7Q4P - chains A and B of the 8 polymer chains in the assembly; structure by electron microscopy, 2.15 A resolution.

[Chain A]
Protein: Splicing factor 3B subunit 1
From: Homo sapiens
Reference sequence: O75533 (SF3B1_HUMAN); residue numbers follow UniProt; this construct covers 1-1304
Chain sequence (1304 residues; each row starts with the number of its first residue):
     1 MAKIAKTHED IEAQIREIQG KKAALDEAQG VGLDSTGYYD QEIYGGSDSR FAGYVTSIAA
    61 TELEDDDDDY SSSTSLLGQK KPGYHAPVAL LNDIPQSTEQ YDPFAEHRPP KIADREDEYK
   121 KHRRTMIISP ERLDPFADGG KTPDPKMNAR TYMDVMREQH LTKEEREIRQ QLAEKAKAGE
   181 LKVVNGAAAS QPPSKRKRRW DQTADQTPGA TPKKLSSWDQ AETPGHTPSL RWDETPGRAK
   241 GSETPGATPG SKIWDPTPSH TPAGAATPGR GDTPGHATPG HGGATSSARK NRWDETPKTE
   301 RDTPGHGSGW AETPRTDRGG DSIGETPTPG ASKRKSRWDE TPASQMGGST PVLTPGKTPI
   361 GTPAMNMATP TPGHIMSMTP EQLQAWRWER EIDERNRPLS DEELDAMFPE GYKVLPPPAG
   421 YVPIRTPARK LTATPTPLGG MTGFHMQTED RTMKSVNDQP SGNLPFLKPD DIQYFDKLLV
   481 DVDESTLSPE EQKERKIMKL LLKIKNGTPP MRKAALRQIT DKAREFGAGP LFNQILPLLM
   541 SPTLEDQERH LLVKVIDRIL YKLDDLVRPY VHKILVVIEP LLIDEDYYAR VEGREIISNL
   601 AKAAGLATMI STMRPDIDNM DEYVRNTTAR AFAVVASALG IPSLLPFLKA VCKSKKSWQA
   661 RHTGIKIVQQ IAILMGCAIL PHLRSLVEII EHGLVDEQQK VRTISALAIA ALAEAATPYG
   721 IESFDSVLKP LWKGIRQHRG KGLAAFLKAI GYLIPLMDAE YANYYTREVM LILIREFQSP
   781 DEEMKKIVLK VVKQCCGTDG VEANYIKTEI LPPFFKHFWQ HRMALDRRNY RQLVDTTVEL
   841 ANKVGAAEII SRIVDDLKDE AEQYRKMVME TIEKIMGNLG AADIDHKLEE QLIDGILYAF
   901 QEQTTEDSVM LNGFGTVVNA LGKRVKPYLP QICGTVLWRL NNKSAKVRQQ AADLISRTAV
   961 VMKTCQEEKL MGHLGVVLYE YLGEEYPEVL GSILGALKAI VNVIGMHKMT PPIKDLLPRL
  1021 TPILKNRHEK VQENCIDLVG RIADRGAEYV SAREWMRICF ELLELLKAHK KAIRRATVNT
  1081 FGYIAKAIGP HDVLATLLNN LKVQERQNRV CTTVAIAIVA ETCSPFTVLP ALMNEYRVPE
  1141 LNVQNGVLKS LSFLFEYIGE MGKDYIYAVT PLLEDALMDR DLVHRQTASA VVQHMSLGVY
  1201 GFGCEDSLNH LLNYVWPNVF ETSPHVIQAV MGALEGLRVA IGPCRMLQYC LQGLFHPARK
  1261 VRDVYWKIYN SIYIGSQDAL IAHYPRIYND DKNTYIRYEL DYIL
Disordered / not traced: 1-1050
UniProt features mapped onto this chain:
  - region: G529 to R568 (Interaction with SF3B14), Q547 to H550 (Interaction with PHF5A), E1156, Y1157 (Interaction with PHF5A)
  - site: P469 (Interaction with RNA), Y587 (Interaction with RNA), E592 (Interaction with PHF5A), K602 (Interaction with SF3B3), C677 (Interaction with SF3B3), C1035 (Interaction with RNA), Y1049 (Interaction with RNA), L1141 (Interaction with RNA), E1205 (Interaction with SF3B3)
  - modified residue: T125 (Phosphothreonine), S129 (Phosphoserine), K141 (N6-acetyllysine), T142 (Phosphothreonine), R157 (Citrulline), S194 (Phosphoserine), T203 (Phosphothreonine), T207 (Phosphothreonine), T211 (Phosphothreonine), K214 (N6-acetyllysine), T223 (Phosphothreonine), T227 (Phosphothreonine), S229 (Phosphoserine), T235 (Phosphothreonine), T244 (Phosphothreonine), T248 (Phosphothreonine), T257 (Phosphothreonine), T261 (Phosphothreonine), T267 (Phosphothreonine), T273 (Phosphothreonine) and 22 more in UniProt
  - cross-link (Glycyl lysine isopeptide (Lys-Gly)): K214 (interchain with G-Cter in SUMO2), K413 (interchain with G-Cter in SUMO1), K430 (interchain with G-Cter in SUMO2)
  - mutagenesis: W200 (W200A: Abolishes interaction with RBM39; when associated with A-218; A-232; A-254; A-293; A-310 and A-338), W218 (W218A: Abolishes interaction with RBM39; when associated with A-200; A-232; A-254; A-293; A-310 and A-338), T223 (T223A: No effect on interaction with PPP1R8), T227 (T227A: No effect on interaction with PPP1R8), W232 (W232A: Abolishes interaction with RBM39; when associated with A-200; A-218; A-254; A-293; A-310 and A-338), T235 (T235A: No effect on interaction with PPP1R8), T244 (T244A: Slight inhibition of interaction with PPP1R8), T248 (T248A: Slight inhibition of interaction with PPP1R8), W254 (W254A: Abolishes interaction with RBM39; when associated with A-200; A-218; A-232; A-293; A-310 and A-338), T257 (T257A: No effect on interaction with PPP1R8), T261 (T261A: Slight inhibition of interaction with PPP1R8), T267 (T267A: No effect on interaction with PPP1R8), 9 further mutagenesis entries in UniProt

[Chain B]
Protein: Splicing factor 3B subunit 2
From: Homo sapiens
Reference sequence: Q13435 (SF3B2_HUMAN); residues 1-895 here = UniProt positions 1-895
Chain sequence (895 residues; each row starts with the number of its first residue):
     1 MATEHPEPPK AELQLPPPPP PGHYGAWAAQ ELQAKLAEIG APIQGNREEL VERLQSYTRQ
    61 TGIVLNRPVL RGEDGDKAAP PPMSAQLPGI PMPPPPLGLP PLQPPPPPPP PPPGLGLGFP
   121 MAHPPNLGPP PPLRVGEPVA LSEEERLKLA QQQAALLMQQ EERAKQQGDH SLKEHELLEQ
   181 QKRAAVLLEQ ERQQEIAKMG TPVPRPPQDM GQIGVRTPLG PRVAAPVGPV GPTPTVLPMG
   241 APVPRPRGPP PPPGDENREM DDPSVGPKIP QALEKILQLK ESRQEEMNSQ QEEEEMETDA
   301 RSSLGQSASE TEEDTVSVSK KEKNRKRRNR KKKKKPQRVR GVSSESSGDR EKDSTRSRGS
   361 DSPAADVEIE YVTEEPEIYE PNFIFFKRIF EAFKLTDDVK KEKEKEPEKL DKLENSAAPK
   421 KKGFEEEHKD SDDDSSDDEQ EKKPEAPKLS KKKLRRMNRF TVAELKQLVA RPDVVEMHDV
   481 TAQDPKLLVH LKATRNSVPV PRHWCFKRKY LQGKRGIEKP PFELPDFIKR TGIQEMREAL
   541 QEKEEQKTMK SKMREKVRPK MGKIDIDYQK LHDAFFKWQT KPKLTIHGDL YYEGKEFETR
   601 LKEKKPGDLS DELRISLGMP VGPNAHKVPP PWLIAMQRYG PPPSYPNLKI PGLNSPIPES
   661 CSFGYHAGGW GKPPVDETGK PLYGDVFGTN AAEFQTKTEE EEIDRTPWGE LEPSDEESSE
   721 EEEEEESDED KPDETGFITP ADSGLITPGG FSSVPAGMET PELIELRKKK IEEAMDGSET
   781 PQLFTVLPEK RTATVGGAMM GSTHIYDMST VMSRKGPAPE LQGVEVALAP EELELDPMAM
   841 TQKYEEHVRE QQAQVEKEDF SDMVAEHAAK QKQKKRKAQP QDSRGGSKKY KEFKF
Disordered / not traced: 1-457, 535-566, 598-703, 713-895
UniProt features mapped onto this chain:
  - modified residue: R222 (Omega-N-methylarginine), R245 (Omega-N-methylarginine), R247 (Omega-N-methylarginine), K275 (N6-acetyllysine), S289 (Phosphoserine), T298 (Phosphothreonine), S307 (Phosphoserine), S309 (Phosphoserine), T311 (Phosphothreonine), S317 (Phosphoserine), S360 (Phosphoserine), S362 (Phosphoserine), S431 (Phosphoserine), S435 (Phosphoserine), S436 (Phosphoserine), R508 (Omega-N-methylarginine), R515 (Omega-N-methylarginine), T780 (Phosphothreonine), S861 (Phosphoserine)
  - cross-link (Glycyl lysine isopeptide (Lys-Gly)): K10 (interchain with G-Cter in SUMO2), K280 (interchain with G-Cter in SUMO2), K400 (interchain with G-Cter in SUMO2), K412 (interchain with G-Cter in SUMO2), K492 (interchain with G-Cter in SUMO2), K543 (interchain with G-Cter in SUMO2), K770 (interchain with G-Cter in SUMO2), K790 (interchain with G-Cter in SUMO2), K843 (interchain with G-Cter in SUMO2), K857 (interchain with G-Cter in SUMO2)
  - natural variant: Q103 to F895 (deletion: In CFM1), R638 to F895 (deletion: In CFM1)
  - mutagenesis: R471 (R471K: Does not affect methylation by PRMT9), R495 (R495K: Does not affect methylation by PRMT9), R502 (R502K: Does not affect methylation by PRMT9), F506 (F506A: Does not affect methylation by PRMT9; when associated with A-510), K507 (K507A: Moderately diminished formation of omega-N monomethylarginine but greatly reduced formation of symmetrical dimethylarginine; when associated with A-509 ...), R508 (R508K: Abolishes interaction with SMN1; Abolishes methylation by PRMT9. Abolishes formation of omega-N monomethylarginine and formation of symmetrical dimethylarginine; when associated with R-507 ...), K509 (K509A: Moderately diminished formation of omega-N monomethylarginine but greatly reduced formation of symmetrical dimethylarginine; when associated with A-507 ...), Y510 (Y510A: Does not affect methylation by PRMT9; when associated with A-506), R515 (R515K: Does not affect methylation by PRMT9), R530 (R530K: Does not affect methylation by PRMT9), R537 (R537K: Does not affect methylation by PRMT9)

[How chain A and chain B interact]
Contacting residue pairs (115):
  P1090(A) - Y568(B)
  H1091(A) - Y568(B)
  F1126(A) - Y568(B)
  F1126(A) - L571(B)
  F1126(A) - H572(B)
  F1126(A) - F575(B)  hydrophobic
  F1126(A) - F576(B)  hydrophobic
  T1127(A) - Y568(B)
  T1127(A) - L571(B)
  L1129(A) - F575(B)  hydrophobic
  P1130(A) - I533(B)
  P1130(A) - L571(B)  hydrophobic
  P1130(A) - F575(B)  hydrophobic
  A1131(A) - I533(B)
  M1133(A) - L524(B)
  N1134(A) - L524(B)
  N1134(A) - I533(B)
  N1134(A) - Q534(B)
  Y1136(A) - F522(B)  hydrophobic
  R1137(A) - P521(B)
  R1137(A) - F522(B)  hydrogen bond (side chain-backbone)
  R1137(A) - L524(B)
  R1137(A) - Q534(B)
  D1164(A) - F576(B)
  D1164(A) - Q579(B)  hydrogen bond (backbone-side chain)
  Y1165(A) - F575(B)  hydrophobic
  Y1165(A) - F576(B)
  Y1167(A) - K581(B)
  Y1167(A) - P582(B)
  A1168(A) - F575(B)  hydrophobic
  A1168(A) - Q579(B)
  P1171(A) - F522(B)
  L1172(A) - F522(B)  hydrophobic
  D1175(A) - K519(B)  salt bridge
  D1175(A) - F522(B)
  L1177(A) - L511(B)
  M1178(A) - L511(B)
  M1178(A) - K514(B)  hydrogen bond (backbone-side chain)
  M1178(A) - Y591(B)  hydrophobic
  M1178(A) - E596(B)
  D1179(A) - L511(B)
  R1180(A) - L511(B)
  R1180(A) - Q512(B)
  R1180(A) - K514(B)  hydrogen bond (side chain-backbone)
  L1182(A) - Q512(B)
  R1185(A) - Y510(B)
  R1185(A) - L511(B)
  R1185(A) - Q512(B)
  D1206(A) - K581(B)  salt bridge
  D1206(A) - L584(B)
  S1207(A) - L584(B)
  N1209(A) - H587(B)
  H1210(A) - L584(B)
  H1210(A) - T585(B)  hydrogen bond (side chain-backbone)
  N1213(A) - T585(B)
  N1213(A) - I586(B)  hydrogen bond (side chain-backbone)
  N1213(A) - G588(B)
  N1213(A) - D589(B)  hydrogen bond (side chain-backbone)
  N1213(A) - L590(B)
  N1213(A) - Y591(B)  hydrogen bond (backbone-backbone)
  Y1214(A) - Y591(B)  hydrophobic
  W1216(A) - P501(B)
  P1217(A) - P501(B)  hydrophobic
  P1217(A) - H503(B)  hydrogen bond (backbone-side chain)
  P1217(A) - Y510(B)
  P1217(A) - Y591(B)
  N1218(A) - Y510(B)
  F1220(A) - V500(B)  hydrophobic
  F1220(A) - P501(B)
  F1220(A) - H503(B)
  F1220(A) - W504(B)  hydrophobic
  T1222(A) - K509(B)
  R1245(A) - H587(B)  hydrogen bond
  Q1248(A) - N496(B)
  Q1248(A) - S497(B)
  Q1248(A) - V498(B)  hydrogen bond (backbone-backbone)
  Q1248(A) - H587(B)  hydrogen bond
  Y1249(A) - V498(B)  hydrophobic
  Y1249(A) - H587(B)
  Y1249(A) - G588(B)  hydrogen bond (side chain-backbone)
  Y1249(A) - L590(B)  hydrophobic
  L1251(A) - L491(B)
  Q1252(A) - L488(B)
  Q1252(A) - L491(B)
  Q1252(A) - K492(B)
  Q1252(A) - S497(B)  hydrogen bond
  Q1252(A) - V498(B)
  Q1252(A) - P499(B)
  Q1252(A) - V500(B)
  G1253(A) - V500(B)
  F1255(A) - A482(B)
  F1255(A) - L487(B)  hydrophobic
  F1255(A) - L488(B)
  F1255(A) - L491(B)  hydrophobic
  H1256(A) - L488(B)
  H1256(A) - V500(B)
  H1256(A) - W504(B)
  P1257(A) - H478(B)
  P1257(A) - T481(B)
  P1257(A) - A482(B)
  P1257(A) - L488(B)
  A1258(A) - W504(B)  hydrophobic
  R1259(A) - Q483(B)
  K1260(A) - W504(B)  hydrogen bond (side chain-backbone)
  V1261(A) - V500(B)  hydrophobic
  V1261(A) - W504(B)  hydrophobic
  R1262(A) - Q483(B)
  Y1265(A) - V500(B)
  Y1265(A) - P501(B)
  P1285(A) - L491(B)  hydrophobic
  P1285(A) - T494(B)
  R1286(A) - H490(B)  hydrogen bond (backbone-side chain)
  I1287(A) - L487(B)  hydrophobic
  Y1288(A) - H490(B)
  D1290(A) - K486(B)  salt bridge
Also at the interface, not in a pair above, chain A (58 interface residues in all): G1089, T1170, E1221
Also at the interface, not in a pair above, chain B (54 interface residues in all): D479, R515, E523, P525, F527, I528, K583

[In short]
58 residues of chain A face 54 of chain B across their interface; the contacts include 16 hydrogen bonds and 3
salt bridges. Polar contacts include D1175(A)-K519(B), D1206(A)-K581(B) and D1290(A)-K486(B). UniProt lists 21
mutagenesis sites on chain A; 11 mutagenesis sites on chain B.
Here chain A is Splicing factor 3B subunit 1 and chain B is Splicing factor 3B subunit 2, both from Homo
sapiens. Entry 7Q4P (U2 snRNP after ATP-dependent remodelling) was determined by electron microscopy,
deposited together with 7Q3L and 7Q4O.
